3BJ2 - chains B and C of the 4 polymer chains in the assembly; structure by X-ray diffraction, 2.00 A resolution.

Chain B:
Protein: hemoglobin beta
Organism: Perca flavescens
Amino-acid sequence (146 residues; row label = number of the first residue in the row):
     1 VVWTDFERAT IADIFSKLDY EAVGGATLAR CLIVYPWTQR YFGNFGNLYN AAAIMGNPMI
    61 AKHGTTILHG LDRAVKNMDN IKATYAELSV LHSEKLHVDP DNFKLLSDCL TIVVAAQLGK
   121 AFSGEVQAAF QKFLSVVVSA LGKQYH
Bound ions: heme Fe near His-92 (its only coordinating residue here)
Ligand contacts: heme (HEM): Thr-38, Tyr-41, Phe-42, Phe-45, Lys-62, His-63, Thr-66, Ile-67, Gly-70, Leu-71, Arg-73, Tyr-85, Leu-88, Leu-91, His-92, Leu-96, Val-98, Asn-102, Phe-103, Leu-106, Val-137, Leu-141

Chain C:
Protein: hemoglobin alpha
Organism: Perca flavescens
Amino-acid sequence (142 residues; row label = number of the first residue in the row):
     1 SLSSKDKDAV KALWGKIADK AEEIGADALG RMLAVYPQTK TYFSHWKDLS PGSAPVNKHG
    61 KTIMGGLVDA VASIDDLNAG LLALSELHAF TLRVDPANFK ILSHCILVQL AVKFPKDFTP
   121 EVHLSYDKFF SAVARALAEK YR
Bound ions: heme Fe near His-88 (its only coordinating residue here)
Ligand contacts:
  - acetyl group (ACE): Ser-1, Leu-2, Lys-128
  - heme (HEM): Met-32, Thr-39, Tyr-42, Phe-43, His-45, Trp-46, His-59, Thr-62, Ile-63, Gly-66, Leu-67, Leu-84, Leu-87, His-88, Leu-92, Val-94, Asn-98, Phe-99, Leu-102, Ile-106, Leu-137

Interface between chain B and chain C:
Pairs across the interface (21; chain B residue first):
  Val-34(B) with Arg-142(C), hydrogen bond (backbone-side chain)
  Tyr-35(B) with Arg-142(C)
  Pro-36(B) with Arg-93(C); Tyr-141(C); Arg-142(C)
  Trp-37(B) with Arg-93(C); Asp-95(C); Pro-96(C); Tyr-141(C), hydrophobic; Arg-142(C)
  Arg-40(B) with Thr-41(C); Tyr-42(C); Leu-92(C); Arg-93(C), hydrogen bond (side chain-backbone)
  Tyr-41(B) with Asp-95(C), hydrogen bond
  His-97(B) with Gln-38(C)
  Asp-99(B) with Gln-38(C), hydrogen bond; Asp-95(C); Ala-97(C)
  Asp-101(B) with Ala-97(C)
  Asn-102(B) with Asp-95(C), hydrogen bond
Also at the interface, not in a pair above, chain B (13 interface residues in all): Gln-39, Val-98, Pro-100
Also at the interface, not in a pair above, chain C (12 interface residues in all): Pro-37, Lys-100

In short:
13 residues of chain B face 12 of chain C across their interface; the contacts include 5 hydrogen bonds. Polar
contacts include Val-34(B)/Arg-142(C), Arg-40(B)/Arg-93(C) and Tyr-41(B)/Asp-95(C). Ligands of chain B: heme.
Ligands of chain C: heme and acetyl group.
Chain B is hemoglobin beta and chain C is hemoglobin alpha, both from Perca flavescens; the structure,
met-Perch Hemoglobin at pH 6.3, was determined by X-ray diffraction (same publication as 2QSP, 2QSS, 2R1H,
3BJ1 and 3BJ3).
